PDB entry 5FSK | X-ray diffraction, 1.56 A resolution | chain A

[Chain A]
Molecule: 7,8-dihydro-8-oxoguanine triphosphatase
From: Homo sapiens
Notes: EC 3.6.1.55, 3.6.1.56
UniProtKB: P36639 (8ODP_HUMAN); residues 1-156 here correspond to UniProt positions 42-197 (UniProt number = residue number + 41)
Chain sequence (159 residues; row label = number of the first residue in the row; numbers below 1 keep their minus sign (Gly-2 is residue -2)):
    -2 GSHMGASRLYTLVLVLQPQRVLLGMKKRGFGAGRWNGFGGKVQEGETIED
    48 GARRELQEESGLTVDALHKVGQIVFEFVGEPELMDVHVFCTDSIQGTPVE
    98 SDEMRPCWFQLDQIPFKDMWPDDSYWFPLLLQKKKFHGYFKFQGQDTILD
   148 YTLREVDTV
Disordered / not traced: -2 to 2
Differences from the reference sequence: expression tag (-2 to 0)
Ligand contacts: 8-oxo-adenosine-5'-triphosphate (H6Y): Tyr7, Leu9, Lys23, Phe27, Gly28, Asn33, Gly34, Gly36, Gly37, Lys38, Glu52, Glu55, Glu56, Phe72, Met81, Trp117, Asp119, Asp120, Trp123
Reported in the primary citation:
  - binding site for 8-oxo-adenosine-5'-triphosphate: Asp119
  - conformationally variable residues (order/disorder transition): Phe27
  - binding site for acetate ion: Asp120
  - catalytic residues: Glu52, Glu56, Glu100 (proposed by the authors, not directly observed)

[Overview]
Ligands of chain A: 8-oxo-adenosine-5'-triphosphate. The paper reports catalytic residues Glu52, Glu56 and
Glu100; a binding site for 8-oxo-adenosine-5'-triphosphate at Asp119.
Chain A is 7,8-dihydro-8-oxoguanine triphosphatase (Homo sapiens); the structure, MTH1 substrate recognition:
Complex with 8-oxo-dGTP, was determined by X-ray diffraction, deposited together with 5FSO, 5FSL, 5FSM, 5FSN
and 5FSI.
